6O1C - chains D and E of the 4 polymer chains in the assembly; structure by X-ray diffraction, 2.60 A resolution.

# Chain D (and E)
Name: AlfC
Organism: Lactobacillus casei
Notes: EC 3.2.1.51; chain E of this document is another copy of the same molecule, construct and numbering; everything in this record applies to it too
Reference sequence: K0NB39 (K0NB39_LACCA); numbering as in UniProt (aligned over 1-344)
Chain sequence (345 residues; row label = number of the first residue in the row):
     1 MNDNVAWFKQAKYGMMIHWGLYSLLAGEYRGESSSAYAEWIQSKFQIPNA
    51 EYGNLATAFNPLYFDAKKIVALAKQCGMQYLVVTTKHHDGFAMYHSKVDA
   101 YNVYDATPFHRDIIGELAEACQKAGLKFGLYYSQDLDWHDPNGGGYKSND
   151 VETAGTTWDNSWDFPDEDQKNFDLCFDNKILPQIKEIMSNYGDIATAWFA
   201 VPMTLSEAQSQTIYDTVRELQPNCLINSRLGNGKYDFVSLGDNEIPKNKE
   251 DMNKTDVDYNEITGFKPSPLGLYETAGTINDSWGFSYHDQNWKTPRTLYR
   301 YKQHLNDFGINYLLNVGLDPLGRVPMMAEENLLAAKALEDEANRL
Disordered / not traced: 1, 249-264 (chain E: 1-2, 247-267)
Differences from the reference sequence: engineered mutation A200 (Asp in K0NB39); expression tag (345)
Ligand contacts: 4-nitrophenyl-alpha-L-fucose (JFZ; 4-nitrophenyl 6-deoxy-alpha-L-galactopyranoside): M16, H18, Y37, E39, W40, H87, H88, Y131, W198, R229, G241, W283
What the authors report for this chain:
  - catalytic residues: D242 (proposed by the authors, not directly observed)
  - mutagenesis - Y37A, D242A, N243A (103-fold), E244A, E274A, W283A: decreased catalytic activity
  - mutagenesis - R229A, N243A/E274A: abolished catalytic activity
  - mutagenesis - E39A (10-fold), F237A, E261A (3-fold): increased catalytic activity
  - mutagenesis - N253A: unchanged catalytic activity

# How chain D and chain E interact
Pairs across the interface - 49 pairs, chain D then chain E:
  L24(D) - L321(E)
  L25(D) - Y63(E)  hydrophobic
  L25(D) - R323(E)  hydrogen bond (backbone-side chain)
  E28(D) - D319(E)
  E28(D) - R323(E)  salt bridge
  E28(D) - M326(E)  hydrogen bond (side chain-backbone)
  Y29(D) - Y63(E)
  R30(D) - Y63(E)
  G31(D) - M326(E)
  G31(D) - E329(E)
  E32(D) - M326(E)
  S33(D) - M326(E)
  E51(D) - Y63(E)  hydrogen bond
  N54(D) - L62(E)
  L55(D) - L62(E)  hydrophobic
  T57(D) - N60(E)  hydrogen bond (backbone-side chain)
  T57(D) - L62(E)
  A58(D) - N60(E)
  A58(D) - L62(E)  hydrophobic
  N60(D) - T57(E)  hydrogen bond (side chain-backbone)
  N60(D) - A58(E)
  L62(D) - N54(E)
  L62(D) - L55(E)  hydrophobic
  L62(D) - T57(E)
  L62(D) - A58(E)  hydrophobic
  Y63(D) - L25(E)  hydrophobic
  Y63(D) - Y29(E)
  Y63(D) - R30(E)
  Y63(D) - E51(E)  hydrogen bond
  F285(D) - Y287(E)  hydrophobic
  Y287(D) - F285(E)  hydrophobic
  Y287(D) - Y287(E)  hydrophobic
  Y287(D) - Q290(E)  hydrogen bond (backbone-side chain)
  Y287(D) - P320(E)
  Y287(D) - P325(E)
  Y287(D) - M326(E)
  Q290(D) - Y287(E)
  Q290(D) - Q290(E)
  D319(D) - Y287(E)
  P320(D) - Y287(E)
  L321(D) - L24(E)
  R323(D) - L25(E)  hydrogen bond (side chain-backbone)
  R323(D) - E28(E)  salt bridge
  P325(D) - Y287(E)
  M326(D) - E28(E)  hydrogen bond (backbone-side chain)
  M326(D) - G31(E)
  M326(D) - S33(E)
  M326(D) - Y287(E)
  E329(D) - G31(E)
Also at the interface, not in a pair above, chain D (28 interface residues in all): K68, H288
Also at the interface, not in a pair above, chain E (28 interface residues in all): E32, K68, H288

# In short
The chain D/chain E interface involves 28 residues from each chain; the contacts include 9 hydrogen bonds and
2 salt bridges. Polar contacts include E28(D)-R323(E), L25(D)-R323(E) and E28(D)-M326(E). From the paper: the
catalytic residue D242(D); Y37A, D242A and N243A of chain D, among others, reduce catalytic activity; 12
substitutions were tested in all.
Both chains are AlfC (Lactobacillus casei). Entry 6O1C (Alpha-L-fucosidase AlfC D200A mutant in complex with
4-nitrophenyl-a-L-fucopyranoside substrate) was determined by X-ray diffraction (same publication as 6OHE,
6O1I, 6O1J, 6O18 and 6O1A).
